Entry 4WHO (X-ray diffraction, 1.83 A resolution); this record covers chains A and B of the 6 polymer chains in the assembly.

Chain A:
Molecule: Protocatechuate 3,4-dioxygenase alpha chain
From: Pseudomonas putida
Notes: EC 1.13.11.3
Reference sequence: P00436 (PCXA_PSEPU); residues 1-200 here correspond to UniProt positions 2-201 (UniProt number = residue number + 1)
Amino-acid sequence (200 residues; each row starts with the number of its first residue):
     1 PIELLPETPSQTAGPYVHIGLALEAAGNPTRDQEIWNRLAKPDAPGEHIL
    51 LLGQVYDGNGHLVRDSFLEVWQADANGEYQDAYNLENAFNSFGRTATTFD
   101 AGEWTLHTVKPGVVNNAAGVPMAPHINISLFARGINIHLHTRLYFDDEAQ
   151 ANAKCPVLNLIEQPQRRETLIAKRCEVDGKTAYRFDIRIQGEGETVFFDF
Residues lining bound ligands: bicarbonate ion (BCT): Asn-37, Arg-38, Thr-105, His-107
Curated features (UniProtKB/Swiss-Prot):
  - binding site (3,4-dihydroxybenzoate): Arg-133

Chain B:
Molecule: Protocatechuate 3,4-dioxygenase beta chain
From: Pseudomonas putida
Notes: EC 1.13.11.3
Reference sequence: P00437 (PCXB_PSEPU); residues 301-538 here correspond to UniProt positions 2-239 (UniProt number = residue number - 299)
Amino-acid sequence (238 residues; numbered 301 to 538; the number before each row is that of its first residue):
   301 PAQDNSRFVIRDRNWHPKALTPDYKTSIARSPRQALVSIPQSISETTGPN
   351 FSHLGFGAHDHDLLLNFNNGGLPIGERIIVAGRVVDQYGKPVPNTLVEMW
   401 QANAGGRYRHKNDRYLAPLDPNFGGVGRCLTDSDGYYSFRTIKPGPYPWR
   451 NGPNDWRPAHIHFGISGPSIATKLITQLYFEGDPLIPMCPIVKSIANPEA
   501 VQQLIAKLDMNNANPMDCLAYRFDIVLRGQRKTHFENC
Disordered / not traced: 537-538
Modified positions: Cys-429 (S-hydroxycysteine; CSO)
Ion coordination: Fe ion: Tyr-408, Tyr-447, His-460, His-462

Chain A / chain B interface:
Contacting residue pairs (158; chain A residue first):
  Leu-4(A) with Val-309(B), hydrophobic; Gln-387(B); Tyr-388(B), hydrophobic
  Leu-5(A) with Asp-386(B); Gln-387(B), hydrogen bond (backbone-side chain)
  Pro-6(A) with Trp-315(B), hydrophobic; Gln-503(B); Val-526(B)
  Glu-7(A) with Arg-311(B), salt bridge; Trp-315(B), hydrogen bond (backbone-side chain); His-316(B), salt bridge; Gln-387(B); Gln-503(B), hydrogen bond (backbone-side chain); Val-526(B); Arg-528(B)
  Thr-8(A) with His-316(B); Leu-474(B); Gln-503(B), hydrogen bond (backbone-side chain); Leu-504(B); Ile-525(B); Val-526(B), hydrogen bond (side chain-backbone)
  Pro-9(A) with His-316(B); Thr-476(B), hydrogen bond (backbone-side chain); Ile-495(B), hydrophobic; Ala-500(B); Leu-504(B)
  Ser-10(A) with His-316(B), hydrogen bond (backbone-side chain); Pro-317(B); Leu-474(B); Ile-475(B), hydrogen bond (side chain-backbone)
  Gln-11(A) with Ile-475(B), hydrogen bond (backbone-backbone); Thr-476(B); Gln-477(B); Tyr-479(B), hydrogen bond; Ile-491(B), hydrogen bond (side chain-backbone); Val-492(B); Ser-494(B), hydrogen bond; Ile-495(B); Leu-504(B)
  Thr-12(A) with Tyr-324(B); Gln-477(B), hydrogen bond (backbone-side chain)
  Ala-13(A) with Trp-400(B); His-462(B); Ile-475(B), hydrophobic
  Tyr-16(A) with Trp-400(B); Tyr-408(B), hydrophobic; His-410(B); Asn-412(B); Asp-413(B)
  Val-17(A) with Trp-400(B), hydrophobic
  Ile-19(A) with Trp-400(B); Arg-409(B); His-410(B); Val-426(B)
  Gly-20(A) with Trp-400(B); Val-426(B)
  Leu-21(A) with Glu-398(B); Trp-400(B), hydrophobic; Ile-475(B), hydrophobic
  Ala-26(A) with Lys-411(B)
  Asn-28(A) with Arg-409(B), hydrogen bond (side chain-backbone)
  Arg-31(A) with Asp-360(B); Val-426(B); Arg-428(B)
  Gln-33(A) with Leu-354(B); Gly-355(B), hydrogen bond (side chain-backbone); Arg-428(B), hydrogen bond (backbone-side chain)
  Ile-35(A) with Phe-351(B), hydrophobic; Leu-396(B), hydrophobic
  Asp-57(A) with Ala-329(B)
  Gly-58(A) with Ala-329(B), hydrogen bond (backbone-backbone)
  Asn-59(A) with Ala-329(B)
  Val-63(A) with Arg-330(B)
  Asp-65(A) with Arg-330(B), salt bridge
  Glu-69(A) with Lys-473(B), salt bridge
  Trp-71(A) with Ser-344(B), hydrogen bond (side chain-backbone); Thr-347(B), hydrogen bond; Gly-348(B); Pro-349(B); Ile-470(B), hydrophobic
  Glu-78(A) with Pro-301(B)
  Tyr-79(A) with Pro-301(B); Ala-302(B), hydrogen bond (backbone-backbone); Ile-343(B), hydrophobic; Ser-344(B), hydrogen bond
  Gln-80(A) with Pro-301(B)
  Asp-81(A) with Ala-302(B); Gly-348(B); Pro-349(B); Asn-350(B), hydrogen bond (backbone-backbone)
  Tyr-83(A) with Asn-350(B), hydrogen bond (backbone-backbone); Phe-351(B), hydrophobic
  Asn-84(A) with His-353(B)
  Phe-92(A) with Pro-349(B), hydrophobic; Phe-351(B), hydrophobic
  Arg-94(A) with Glu-398(B), salt bridge
  Phe-99(A) with Asn-412(B)
  Val-114(A) with Ile-343(B), hydrophobic
  Ala-117(A) with Arg-307(B); Gln-341(B)
  Met-122(A) with Ser-342(B); Ser-344(B)
  His-125(A) with Ser-344(B), hydrogen bond
  Asn-127(A) with Ser-344(B); Ile-470(B)
  Phe-131(A) with Lys-473(B); Ile-475(B), hydrophobic
  Arg-133(A) with Tyr-324(B); Thr-326(B); Arg-330(B), hydrogen bond (backbone-side chain)
  Gly-134(A) with Tyr-324(B), hydrogen bond (backbone-side chain); Thr-326(B); Ser-327(B); Arg-330(B)
  Ile-135(A) with Arg-330(B)
  Asn-136(A) with Pro-317(B); Lys-318(B), hydrogen bond (side chain-backbone); Ala-319(B), hydrogen bond (side chain-backbone); Thr-321(B), hydrogen bond; Tyr-324(B); Ser-494(B)
  Ile-137(A) with Arg-313(B); His-316(B); Pro-317(B)
  His-138(A) with Arg-311(B); Lys-473(B)
  Leu-139(A) with Pro-332(B), hydrophobic
  His-140(A) with Arg-311(B)
  Arg-142(A) with Ser-344(B); Glu-345(B), salt bridge
  Leu-160(A) with Val-337(B); Pro-340(B)
  Arg-166(A) with Gln-334(B)
  Ile-189(A) with Arg-330(B); Ser-331(B); Pro-332(B)
  Gln-190(A) with Ile-328(B), hydrogen bond (side chain-backbone); Ala-329(B); Ser-331(B), hydrogen bond (side chain-backbone); Arg-333(B)
  Glu-194(A) with Pro-332(B); Arg-333(B), hydrogen bond (side chain-backbone); Gln-334(B), hydrogen bond (side chain-backbone)
  Val-196(A) with Val-337(B), hydrophobic
  Phe-197(A) with Pro-332(B), hydrophobic; Leu-336(B); Val-337(B), hydrogen bond (backbone-backbone)
  Phe-198(A) with Val-337(B); Ile-339(B), hydrophobic
  Asp-199(A) with Arg-313(B), salt bridge; Val-337(B), hydrogen bond (backbone-backbone); Ser-338(B); Ile-339(B), hydrogen bond (backbone-backbone)
  Phe-200(A) with Ile-310(B); Ile-339(B); Gln-341(B), hydrogen bond (backbone-side chain); Glu-345(B); Arg-528(B), hydrogen bond (backbone-side chain)
Also at the interface, not in a pair above, chain A (70 interface residues in all): Pro-15, Gly-27, Glu-34, Ala-82, Asn-115, Asn-116, Ala-132, Val-157, Ile-161
Also at the interface, not in a pair above, chain B (85 interface residues in all): Asp-304, Ala-335, Val-385, Gly-389, Gln-401, Gly-424, Gly-425, Ala-471, Asp-524, Leu-527, Glu-536

Overview:
Chain A and chain B form an interface of 70 and 85 residues respectively; the contacts include 38 hydrogen
bonds and 7 salt bridges. Among the polar pairs are Glu-7(A)/Arg-311(B), Glu-7(A)/His-316(B) and
Asp-65(A)/Arg-330(B). Chain A binds bicarbonate ion.
Chain A is Protocatechuate 3,4-dioxygenase alpha chain and chain B is Protocatechuate 3,4-dioxygenase beta
chain, both from Pseudomonas putida; the structure, Resting Protocatechuate 3,4-dioxygenase (pseudomonas
putida) at pH 8.5, was determined by X-ray diffraction (same publication as 4WHP, 4WHR and 4WHS).
